7F1V - chains A and C of the 4 polymer chains in the assembly; structure by X-ray diffraction, 2.25 A resolution.

# Chain A (and C)
Molecule: L-methionine gamma-lyase
From: Pseudomonas putida
Notes: EC 4.4.1.11, 4.4.1.2; chain C of this document is another copy of the same molecule, construct and numbering; everything in this record applies to it too
Reference sequence: P13254 (MEGL_PSEPU); residue numbers follow UniProt; this construct covers 1-398
Sequence (398 residues; each row starts with the number of its first residue):
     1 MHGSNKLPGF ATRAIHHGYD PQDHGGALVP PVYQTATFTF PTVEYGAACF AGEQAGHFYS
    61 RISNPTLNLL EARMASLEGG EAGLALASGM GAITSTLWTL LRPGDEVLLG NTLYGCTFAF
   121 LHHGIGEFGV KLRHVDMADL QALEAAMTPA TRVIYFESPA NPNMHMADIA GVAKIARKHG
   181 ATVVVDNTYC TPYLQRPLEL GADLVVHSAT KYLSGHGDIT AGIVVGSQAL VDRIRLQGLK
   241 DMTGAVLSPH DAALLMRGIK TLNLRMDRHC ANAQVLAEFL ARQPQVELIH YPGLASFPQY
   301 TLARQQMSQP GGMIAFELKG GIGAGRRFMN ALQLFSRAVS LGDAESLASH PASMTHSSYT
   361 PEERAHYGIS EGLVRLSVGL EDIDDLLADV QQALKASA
Not modelled in the structure: 1-2 (chain C: 1-6)
Construct notes: engineered mutation S349 (Gln in P13254)
Residues lining bound ligands: 7XF ((2S)-2-[[2-methyl-3-oxidanyl-5-(phosphonooxymethyl)pyridin-4-yl]methylamino]-4-sulfanyl-butanoic acid): S88, G89, M90, I93, Y114, E157, N161, D186, T188, Y189, S208, T210, K211, T220, A221, V339, S340, L341, T355, R375
Curated features (UniProtKB/Swiss-Prot):
  - binding site (pyridoxal 5'-phosphate): Y59 to R61, G89, M90, S208 to T210
  - binding site (substrate): Y114, R375
  - modified residue: K211 (N6-(pyridoxal phosphate)lysine)
  - mutagenesis: R61 (R61A/E/F: Loss of elimination activity against L-methionine), C116 (C116H: Drastic decrease of the catalytic efficiency of the elimination reaction with L-methionine, by 6700-fold, and increases that with L-cysteine by 7-fold, mainly due to changes in kcat ...), K240 (K240D/E: Marked decrease in elimination activity against both L-methionine and DL-homocysteine ...), D241 (D241H/R: 5 to 14-fold reduction in alpha,gamma-elimination activity against L-methionine, while no change in affinity for L-methionine)

# Interface between chain A and chain C
Pairs across the interface - 32 pairs, chain A then chain C:
  P21(A) with T39(C)
  Q22(A) with P41(C)
  H24(A) with Y33(C)
  G25(A) with F38(C)
  G26(A) with F38(C); T39(C), hydrogen bond (backbone-backbone)
  A27(A) with Y33(C), hydrophobic; T35(C); F38(C)
  L28(A) with T35(C), hydrogen bond (backbone-side chain); T37(C), hydrogen bond (backbone-backbone); T39(C)
  V29(A) with Q34(C); T35(C), hydrogen bond (backbone-side chain)
  P31(A) with P31(C), hydrophobic; V32(C); Y33(C)
  V32(A) with P31(C); V32(C), hydrogen bond (backbone-backbone)
  Y33(A) with H24(C); A27(C), hydrophobic; P31(C), hydrophobic
  Q34(A) with V29(C)
  T35(A) with L28(C); V29(C), hydrogen bond (side chain-backbone)
  T37(A) with L28(C), hydrogen bond (backbone-backbone)
  F38(A) with G25(C); G26(C); A27(C)
  T39(A) with P21(C); G26(C), hydrogen bond (backbone-backbone); L28(C)
Also at the interface, not in a pair above, chain A (17 interface residues in all): P41
Also at the interface, not in a pair above, chain C (17 interface residues in all): Q22

# Summary
Chain A and chain C each contribute 17 residues to their interface, with 8 hydrogen bonds. Polar contacts
include L28(A)-T35(C), V29(A)-T35(C) and G26(A)-T39(C). Chain A binds compound 7XF.
Chain A and chain C are both L-methionine gamma-lyase (Pseudomonas putida); the structure, Crystal structure
of Pseudomonas putida methionine gamma-lyase Q349S mutant with L-homocysteine intermediates, was determined by
X-ray diffraction, deposited together with 7F1P and 7F1U.
